7MDY - chains B and D of the 4 polymer chains in the assembly; structure by electron microscopy, 3.50 A resolution.

[Chain B]
Name: Lipoprotein transporter subunit LolE
From: Escherichia coli
Reference sequence: W8SRF1 (W8SRF1_ECOLX); residue numbers follow UniProt; this construct covers 1-414
Amino-acid sequence (414 residues; row label = number of the first residue in the row):
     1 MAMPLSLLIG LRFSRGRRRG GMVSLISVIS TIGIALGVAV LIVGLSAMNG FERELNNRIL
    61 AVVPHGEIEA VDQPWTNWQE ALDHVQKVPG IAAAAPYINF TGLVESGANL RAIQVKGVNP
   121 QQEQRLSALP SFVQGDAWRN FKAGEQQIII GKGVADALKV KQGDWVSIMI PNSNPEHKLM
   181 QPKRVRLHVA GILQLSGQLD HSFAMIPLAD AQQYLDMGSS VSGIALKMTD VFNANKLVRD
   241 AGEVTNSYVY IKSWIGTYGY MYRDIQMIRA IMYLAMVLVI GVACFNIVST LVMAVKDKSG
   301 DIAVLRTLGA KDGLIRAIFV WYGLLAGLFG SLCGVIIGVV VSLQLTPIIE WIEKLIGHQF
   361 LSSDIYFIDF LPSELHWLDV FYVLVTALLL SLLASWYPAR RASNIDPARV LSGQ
Disordered / not traced: 1-3
Reported in the primary citation:
  - conformationally variable residues (helix shift): Tyr260

[Chain D]
Name: Lipoprotein-releasing system ATP-binding protein LolD
From: Escherichia coli
Notes: EC 7.6.2.-
Reference sequence: A0A376DIG1 (A0A376DIG1_ECOLX); residue numbers follow UniProt; this construct covers 3-228
Amino-acid sequence (236 residues; row label = number of the first residue in the row):
     3 KILLQCDNLC KRYQEGSVQT DVLHNVSFSV GEGEMMAIVG SSGSGKSTLL HLLGGLDTPT
    63 SGDVIFNGQP MSKLSSAAKA ELRNQKLGFI YQFHHLLPDF TALENVAMPL LIGKKKPAEI
   123 NSRALEMLKA VGLDHRANHR PSELSGGERQ RVAIARALVN NPRLVLADEP TGNLDARNAD
   183 SIFQLLGELN RLQGTAFLVV THDLQLAKRM SRQLEMRDGR LTAELSMGRL TAELSM
Disordered / not traced: 230-238
Differences from the reference sequence: conflict Asp136 (Glu in A0A376DIG1); expression tag (229-238)
Bound ions: Mg2+: Gln94 (together with ADP orthovanadate)
Residues lining bound ligands:
  - ADP orthovanadate (AOV), molecule 1: Tyr15, Thr22, Val24, Ser43, Ser44, Gly45, Ser46, Gly47, Lys48, Ser49, Thr50, Gln94, Glu171, His204
  - ADP orthovanadate (AOV), molecule 2: Arg138, His141, Glu145, Leu146, Ser147, Gly148, Gly149, Glu150, Asn175

[Interface between chain B and chain D]
Residue-residue contacts (40; chain B residue first):
  Leu5(B) - Leu113(D)
  Arg12(B) - Asp101(D)
  Arg12(B) - Phe102(D)
  Arg12(B) - Glu106(D)  salt bridge
  Phe13(B) - Phe102(D)  hydrophobic
  Arg15(B) - Asp101(D)
  Gly16(B) - Asp101(D)
  Arg17(B) - Arg142(D)  hydrogen bond (backbone-side chain)
  Arg18(B) - Arg142(D)
  Arg19(B) - Asn140(D)  hydrogen bond (side chain-backbone)
  Arg19(B) - Arg142(D)
  Arg19(B) - Glu145(D)  salt bridge
  Asp301(B) - Leu99(D)
  Asp301(B) - Pro100(D)
  Val304(B) - Leu99(D)  hydrophobic
  Val304(B) - Arg158(D)
  Arg306(B) - Ser78(D)
  Arg306(B) - Arg85(D)  hydrogen bond (backbone-side chain)
  Thr307(B) - Leu58(D)
  Thr307(B) - Arg85(D)
  Thr307(B) - Tyr93(D)
  Leu308(B) - Arg85(D)
  Leu308(B) - Met110(D)  hydrophobic
  Leu308(B) - Ile114(D)  hydrophobic
  Leu308(B) - Arg158(D)
  Gly309(B) - Ala82(D)
  Gly309(B) - Arg85(D)
  Gly309(B) - Ile114(D)
  Ala310(B) - Ala82(D)
  Ala310(B) - Ile114(D)
  Lys311(B) - Ala82(D)
  Asp406(B) - Leu58(D)
  Asp406(B) - Asp59(D)  hydrogen bond (side chain-backbone)
  Asp406(B) - Thr60(D)
  Pro407(B) - Leu58(D)  hydrophobic
  Ala408(B) - His53(D)
  Ala408(B) - Leu58(D)
  Ala408(B) - Tyr93(D)
  Leu411(B) - Tyr93(D)
  Leu411(B) - His97(D)
Interface residues without a listed pair, chain B (24 interface residues in all): Ile9, Leu305, Asp312, Arg409
Interface residues without a listed pair, chain D (24 interface residues in all): Gly57, Asn86, Pro111

[Summary]
Chain B and chain D each contribute 24 residues to their interface, with 4 hydrogen bonds and 2 salt bridges.
Among the polar pairs are Arg12(B)-Glu106(D), Arg19(B)-Glu145(D) and Arg17(B)-Arg142(D). Chain D binds ADP
orthovanadate. The paper reports conformational variability at Tyr260(B).
Here chain B is Lipoprotein transporter subunit LolE and chain D is Lipoprotein-releasing system ATP-binding
protein LolD, both from Escherichia coli. Entry 7MDY (LolCDE nucleotide-bound) was determined by electron
microscopy, deposited together with 7MDX.
